PDB entry 6DCQ | electron microscopy, 3.10 A resolution | chains M and N of the 10 polymer chains in the assembly

[Chain M]
Protein: Immunoglobulin G PGT151 Fab, Heavy chain
Source organism: Homo sapiens
Reference sequence: S6B291 (S6B291_HUMAN); residues 111-218 here correspond to UniProt positions 134-241 (UniProt number = residue number + 23)
Chain sequence (240 residues; row label = number of the first residue in the row; a row labelled like 82A-82C holds insertion residues (82A, then the next letters in order)):
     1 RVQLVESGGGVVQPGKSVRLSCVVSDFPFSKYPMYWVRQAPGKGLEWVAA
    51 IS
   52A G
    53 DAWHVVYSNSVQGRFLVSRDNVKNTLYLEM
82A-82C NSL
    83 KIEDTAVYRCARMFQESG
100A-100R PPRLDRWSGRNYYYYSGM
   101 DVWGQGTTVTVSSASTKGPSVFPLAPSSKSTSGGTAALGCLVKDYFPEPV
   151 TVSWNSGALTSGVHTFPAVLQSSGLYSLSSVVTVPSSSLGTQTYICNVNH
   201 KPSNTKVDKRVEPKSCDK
Not modelled in the structure: 1, 115-218
Disulfides: Cys-22/Cys-92

[Chain N]
Protein: Immunoglobulin G PGT151 Fab, Light chain
Source organism: Homo sapiens
Reference sequence: Q8TCD0 (Q8TCD0_HUMAN); residues 107-214 here correspond to UniProt positions 132-239 (UniProt number = residue number + 25)
Chain sequence (219 residues; each row starts with the number of its first residue; a row labelled like 27A-27E holds insertion residues (27A, then the next letters in order)):
     1 DIVMTQTPLSLSVTPGQPASISCKSSE
27A-27E SLRQS
    28 NGKTSLYWYRQKPGQSPQLLVFEVSNRFSGVSDRFVGSGSGTDFTLRISR
    78 VEAEDVGFYYCMQSKDFPLTFGGGTKVDLKRTVAAPSVFIFPPSDEQLKS
   128 GTASVVCLLNNFYPREAKVQWKVDNALQSGNSQESVTEQDSKDSTYSLSS
   178 TLTLSKADYEKHKVYACEVTHQGLSSPVTKSFNRGEC
Not modelled in the structure: 1, 109-214
Disulfides: Cys-23/Cys-88

[Interface between chain M and chain N]
Contacting residue pairs (30):
  Tyr-35(M) / Leu-96(N)
  Val-37(M) / Phe-98(N)  hydrophobic
  Gln-39(M) / Gln-38(N)  hydrogen bond
  Leu-45(M) / Tyr-87(N)  hydrophobic
  Leu-45(M) / Phe-98(N)  hydrophobic
  Glu-46(M) / Phe-98(N)
  Trp-47(M) / Pro-95(N)  hydrophobic
  Trp-47(M) / Leu-96(N)
  Val-58(M) / Phe-94(N)  hydrophobic
  Arg-91(M) / Gln-38(N)
  Arg-91(M) / Gln-42(N)
  Arg-91(M) / Pro-44(N)
  Phe-96(M) / Tyr-34(N)
  Phe-96(M) / Phe-49(N)  hydrophobic
  Tyr-100N(M) / Gln-27D(N)  hydrogen bond
  Tyr-100N(M) / Asn-28(N)  hydrogen bond
  Tyr-100O(M) / Phe-94(N)  hydrophobic
  Ser-100P(M) / Tyr-34(N)  hydrogen bond
  Ser-100P(M) / Ser-91(N)
  Gly-100Q(M) / Tyr-34(N)  hydrogen bond (backbone-side chain)
  Met-100R(M) / Tyr-36(N)
  Met-100R(M) / Leu-46(N)
  Met-100R(M) / Met-89(N)  hydrophobic
  Asp-101(M) / Phe-55(N)
  Trp-103(M) / Tyr-36(N)  hydrophobic
  Trp-103(M) / Ser-43(N)
  Trp-103(M) / Pro-44(N)
  Trp-103(M) / Gln-45(N)
  Trp-103(M) / Leu-46(N)
  Gly-104(M) / Ser-43(N)
Interface residues without a listed pair, chain M (20 interface residues in all): Lys-43, Gly-44, Asn-61
Interface residues without a listed pair, chain N (20 interface residues in all): Glu-50

[In short]
Chain M and chain N each contribute 20 residues to their interface; the contacts include 5 hydrogen bonds.
Among the polar pairs are Gln-39(M)/Gln-38(N), Tyr-100N(M)/Gln-27D(N) and Tyr-100N(M)/Asn-28(N).
Chain M is Immunoglobulin G PGT151 Fab, Heavy chain and chain N is Immunoglobulin G PGT151 Fab, Light chain,
both from Homo sapiens; the structure, Ectodomain of full length, wild type HIV-1 glycoprotein clone
PC64M18C043 in complex with PGT151 Fab, was determined by electron microscopy, deposited together with 6CA6.
